Entry 3STJ (X-ray diffraction, 2.60 A resolution); this record covers chains B and N of the 7 polymer chains in the assembly.

# Chain B
Molecule: Protease degQ
From: Escherichia coli
Notes: EC 3.4.21.-
UniProt: P39099 (DEGQ_ECOLI); residues 1-337 here correspond to UniProt positions 28-364 (UniProt number = residue number + 27)
Chain sequence (345 residues; numbered 1 to 345; the number before each row is that of its first residue):
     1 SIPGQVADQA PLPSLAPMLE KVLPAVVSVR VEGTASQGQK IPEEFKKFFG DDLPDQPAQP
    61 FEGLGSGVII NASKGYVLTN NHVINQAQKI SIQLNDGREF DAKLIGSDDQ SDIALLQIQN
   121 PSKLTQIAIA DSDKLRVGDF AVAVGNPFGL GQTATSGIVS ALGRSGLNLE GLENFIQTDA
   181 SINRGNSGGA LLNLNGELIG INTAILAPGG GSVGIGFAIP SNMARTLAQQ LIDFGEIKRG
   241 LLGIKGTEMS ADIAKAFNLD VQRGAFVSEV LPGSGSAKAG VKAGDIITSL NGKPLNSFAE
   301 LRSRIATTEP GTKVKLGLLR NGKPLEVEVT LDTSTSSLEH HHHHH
Disordered / not traced: 1-10, 35-58, 335-345
Sequence notes: expression tag (338-345)
Curated features (UniProtKB/Swiss-Prot):
  - active site (Charge relay system): His-82, Asp-112, Ser-187
  - binding site (substrate): Glu-32, His-82, Asp-112, Gly-185 to Ser-187, Thr-203 to Ala-207, Leu-242 to Gly-246
From the paper describing this entry:
  - catalytic residues: His-82, Asp-112, Phe-148, Arg-184 to Ser-187
  - binding site for peptide (UNK): Ile-182, Thr-203, Ala-204, Ile-205, Leu-206, Ala-207
  - binding site for peptide (UNK): Leu-242, Ile-244, Phe-298, Leu-301, Arg-302, Ile-305
  - mutagenesis - R302A: decreased catalytic activity on lysozyme
  - mutagenesis - R164A: decreased catalytic activity on unfolded lysozyme
  - mutagenesis - S187A: abolished catalytic activity

# Chain N
Molecule: peptide (UNK)
From: Escherichia coli
Chain sequence (7 residues; numbered 401 to 407; the number before each row is that of its first residue; X marks 7 residues of unknown identity (built as UNK)):
   401 XXXXXXX
Disordered / not traced: 406-407

# Interface between chain B and chain N
Chain B side of the interface, 13 residues: Gly-240, Leu-241, Leu-242, Gly-243, Ile-244, Lys-245, Gly-246, Thr-247, Ser-268, Phe-298, Leu-301, Arg-302, Ile-305

# Overview
No residue of chain B is in contact with chain N. From UniProt: 3 active-site residues and 16
substrate-binding residues on chain B. The paper reports catalytic residues His-82(B), Asp-112(B) and
Phe-148(B) among others; R302A of chain B reduces catalytic activity on lysozyme; 3 substitutions were tested
in all.
Here chain B is Protease degQ and chain N is peptide (UNK), both from Escherichia coli. Entry 3STJ (Crystal
structure of the protease + PDZ1 domain of DegQ from Escherichia coli) was determined by X-ray diffraction,
deposited together with 3STI.
